PDB entry 7CX3 | electron microscopy, 2.80 A resolution | chains A and N of the 5 polymer chains in the assembly

Chain A:
Protein: Guanine nucleotide-binding protein G(s) subunit alpha isoforms short
From: Homo sapiens
UniProt: P63092 (GNAS2_HUMAN); residue numbers follow UniProt; this construct covers 1-394
Chain sequence (394 residues; each row starts with the number of its first residue):
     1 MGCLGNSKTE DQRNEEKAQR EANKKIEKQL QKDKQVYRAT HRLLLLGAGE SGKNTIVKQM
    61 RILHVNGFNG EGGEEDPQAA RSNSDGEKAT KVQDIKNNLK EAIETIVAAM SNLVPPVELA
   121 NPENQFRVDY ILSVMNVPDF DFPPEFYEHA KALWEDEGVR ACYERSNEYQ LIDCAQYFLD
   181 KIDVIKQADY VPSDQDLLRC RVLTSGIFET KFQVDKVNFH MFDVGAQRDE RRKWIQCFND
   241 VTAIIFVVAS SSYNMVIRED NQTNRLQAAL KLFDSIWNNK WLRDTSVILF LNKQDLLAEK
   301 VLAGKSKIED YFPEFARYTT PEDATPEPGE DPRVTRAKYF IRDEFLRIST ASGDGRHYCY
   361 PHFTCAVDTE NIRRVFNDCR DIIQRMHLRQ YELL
Disordered / not traced: 1-11, 61-204, 254-263, 394
Sequence notes: engineered mutation Asn-54 (Ser in P63092), Ala-226 (Gly in P63092), Ala-268 (Glu in P63092), Lys-271 (Asn in P63092), Asp-274 (Lys in P63092), Lys-280 (Arg in P63092), Asp-284 (Thr in P63092), Thr-285 (Ile in P63092)

Chain N:
Protein: Nanobody-35
From: synthetic construct
Notes: antibody fragment or engineered binder
Chain sequence (128 residues; each row starts with the number of its first residue):
     1 QVQLQESGGG LVQPGGSLRL SCAASGFTFS NYKMNWVRQA PGKGLEWVSD ISQSGASISY
    61 TGSVKGRFTI SRDNAKNTLY LQMNSLKPED TAVYYCARCP APFTRDCFDV TSTTYAYRGQ
   121 GTQVTVSS
Disulfides: Cys-22/Cys-96, Cys-99/Cys-107

Interface between chain A and chain N:
Contacting residue pairs - 29 pairs, chain A then chain N:
  Arg-228(A) with Thr-114(N)
  Asp-229(A) with Asp-109(N); Ser-112(N)
  Glu-230(A) with Asp-109(N); Ser-112(N); Thr-114(N), hydrogen bond; Tyr-115(N)
  Arg-231(A) with Asp-109(N), hydrogen bond (backbone-side chain)
  Arg-232(A) with Pro-100(N); Phe-108(N); Asp-109(N), salt bridge; Tyr-115(N); Tyr-117(N)
  Asn-264(A) with Thr-61(N)
  Gln-267(A) with Trp-47(N); Thr-61(N)
  Lys-271(A) with Trp-47(N); Asp-50(N), salt bridge
  Ser-275(A) with Asp-106(N); Cys-107(N), hydrogen bond (side chain-backbone); Phe-108(N)
  Asn-278(A) with Arg-105(N); Asp-106(N)
  Asn-279(A) with Asp-106(N), hydrogen bond; Phe-108(N)
  Arg-283(A) with Arg-105(N)
  Tyr-311(A) with Gly-62(N)
  Pro-313(A) with Gly-62(N)
  Asp-354(A) with Arg-105(N)
Other interface residues (no listed pair), chain A (18 interface residues in all): Asp-274, Ile-276, Asp-310
Other interface residues (no listed pair), chain N (16 interface residues in all): Glu-46, Ser-63

Summary:
The interface between chain A and chain N involves 18 residues on one side and 16 on the other; the contacts
include 4 hydrogen bonds and 2 salt bridges. Polar contacts include Arg-232(A)/Asp-109(N),
Lys-271(A)/Asp-50(N) and Glu-230(A)/Thr-114(N).
Here chain A is Guanine nucleotide-binding protein G(s) subunit alpha isoforms short (Homo sapiens) and chain
N is Nanobody-35 (synthetic construct). Entry 7CX3 (Cryo-EM structure of the Taprenepag-bound EP2-Gs complex)
was determined by electron microscopy (same publication as 7CX2 and 7CX4).
